8CEF - chains A and D of the 5 polymer chains in the assembly; structure by X-ray diffraction, 2.49 A resolution.

# Chain A
Molecule: 26-nt DNA strand
Sequence (26 nucleotides; row label = number of the first residue in the row):
     1 ATGTCAAGGT CACCGTGACC TTTACG

# Chain D
Protein: Nuclear receptor DNA binding domain
From: Mus musculus
Sequence (126 residues; row label = number of the first residue in the row):
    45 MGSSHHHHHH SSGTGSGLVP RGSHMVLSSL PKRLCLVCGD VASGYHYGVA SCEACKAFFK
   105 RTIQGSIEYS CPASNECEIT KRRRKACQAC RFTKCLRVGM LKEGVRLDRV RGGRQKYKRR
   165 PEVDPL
Not modelled in the structure: 45-74, 159-170
From the paper describing this entry:
  - self-association interface (contacts with another copy of this molecule); pairs are residue here / residue on that copy: Ser-114/Arg-127, Glu-122/Pro-116 (hydrogen bond), Arg-127/Pro-116
  - conformationally variable residues (loop rearrangement, order/disorder transition): Lys-100, Lys-104, Glu-122 to Ala-130
  - binding site for the 26-nt DNA strand: Glu-97, Arg-105, Arg-128, Lys-129, Arg-158
  - contacts within the chain: Lys-129/Ala-130 (hydrogen bond), Arg-150/Gly-156 (backbone contact), Arg-150/Gly-157 (backbone contact)
  - binding site for the 26-nt DNA strand (chain A): Glu-97, Lys-100, Lys-104, Arg-105, Arg-155
  - binding site for the 26-nt DNA strand: Arg-105, Tyr-161
  - specificity-determining residues: Glu-97 (proposed by the authors, not directly observed)
  - binding site for the 26-nt DNA strand: Tyr-161

# How chain A and chain D interact
Residue-residue contacts - 18 pairs, chain A then chain D:
  DG15(A) / Gln-132(D)  hydrogen bond to the phosphate
  DT16(A) / Phe-102(D)  phosphate contact
  DT16(A) / Arg-105(D)  salt bridge to the phosphate
  DT16(A) / Gln-132(D)  hydrogen bond to the phosphate
  DG17(A) / Ala-98(D)  phosphate contact
  DG17(A) / Ala-101(D)  base contact
  DG17(A) / Arg-105(D)  hydrogen bond to the base
  DG17(A) / Arg-135(D)  salt bridge to the phosphate
  DC19(A) / Glu-97(D)  hydrogen bond to the base
  DT21(A) / Arg-155(D)  hydrogen bond to the sugar
  DT22(A) / Arg-155(D)  sugar contact
  DT22(A) / Gly-156(D)  base contact
  DT23(A) / Arg-155(D)  sugar contact
  DT23(A) / Gly-156(D)  base contact
  DT23(A) / Gly-157(D)  hydrogen bond to the base
  DA24(A) / Gly-157(D)  sugar contact
  DA24(A) / Arg-158(D)  base contact
  DC25(A) / Arg-158(D)  sugar contact
Also at the interface, not in a pair above, chain A (10 interface residues in all): DA18
Also at the interface, not in a pair above, chain D (12 interface residues in all): Arg-128

# Summary
Chain A and chain D form an interface of 10 and 12 residues respectively; the contacts include 6 hydrogen
bonds and 2 salt bridges. Among the polar pairs are DG17(A)/Arg-105(D), DC19(A)/Glu-97(D) and
DT23(A)/Gly-157(D). From the paper: a binding site for the 26-nt DNA strand at Glu-97(D), Arg-105(D) and
Arg-128(D) among others; a binding site for the 26-nt DNA strand (chain A) at Glu-97(D), Lys-100(D) and
Lys-104(D) among others.
Chain A is a 26-nt DNA strand and chain D is Nuclear receptor DNA binding domain (Mus musculus); the
structure, Asymmetric Dimerization in a Transcription Factor Superfamily is Promoted by Allosteric
Interactions with DNA, was determined by X-ray diffraction.
